Entry 3SUU (X-ray diffraction, 1.60 A resolution); this record covers chain A.

== Chain A ==
Protein: Beta-hexosaminidase
Notes: EC 3.2.1.52
UniProt: D0VX21 (D0VX21_PAESP); residues -2 to 502 here correspond to UniProt positions 1-505 (UniProt number = residue number + 3)
Amino-acid sequence (525 residues; each row starts with the number of its first residue; numbers below 1 keep their minus sign (Met-22 is residue -22)):
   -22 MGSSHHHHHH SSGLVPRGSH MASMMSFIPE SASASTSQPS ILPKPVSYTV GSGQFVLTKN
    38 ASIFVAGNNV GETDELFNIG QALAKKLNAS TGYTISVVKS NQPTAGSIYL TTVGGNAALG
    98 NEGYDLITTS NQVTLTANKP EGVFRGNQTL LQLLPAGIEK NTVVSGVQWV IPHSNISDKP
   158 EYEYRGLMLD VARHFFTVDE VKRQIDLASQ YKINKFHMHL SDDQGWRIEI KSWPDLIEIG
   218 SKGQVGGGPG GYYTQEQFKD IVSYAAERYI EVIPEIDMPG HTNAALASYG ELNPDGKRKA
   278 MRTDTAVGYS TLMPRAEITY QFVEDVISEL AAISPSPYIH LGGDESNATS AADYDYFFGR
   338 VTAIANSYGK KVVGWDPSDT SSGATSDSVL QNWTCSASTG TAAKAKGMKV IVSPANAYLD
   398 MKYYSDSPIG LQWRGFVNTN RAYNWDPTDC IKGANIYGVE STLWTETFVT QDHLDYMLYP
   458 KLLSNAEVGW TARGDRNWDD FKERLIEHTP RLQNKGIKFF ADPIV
Disordered / not traced: -22 to -17, -1 to 13
Sequence notes: expression tag (-22 to -3)
Cystine bridges: Cys372-Cys427
Residues lining bound ligands: Gal-PUGNAc (OGN; [(Z)-[(3R,4R,5R,6R)-3-acetamido-6-(hydroxymethyl)-4,5-bis(oxidanyl)oxan-2-ylidene]amino] N-phenylcarbamate): Arg170, Asp199, His258, Val284, Asp321, Glu322, Trp352, Trp370, Tyr395, Asp397, Met398, Leu408, Trp410, Trp441, Glu443

== In short ==
Bound to chain A: Gal-PUGNAc.
Chain A is Beta-hexosaminidase; the structure, Crystal structure of beta-hexosaminidase from Paenibacillus sp.
TS12 in complex with Gal-PUGNAc, was determined by X-ray diffraction (same publication as 3SUR, 3SUS, 3SUT,
3SUV and 3SUW).
